6ZP9 - chain A; structure by X-ray diffraction, 1.50 A resolution.

== Chain A ==
Protein: PrimPol AEP domain (PP-N190)
Source organism: Cyanophage S-2L
Sequence (196 residues; each row starts with the number of its first residue; numbers below 1 keep their minus sign (Gly-5 is residue -5)):
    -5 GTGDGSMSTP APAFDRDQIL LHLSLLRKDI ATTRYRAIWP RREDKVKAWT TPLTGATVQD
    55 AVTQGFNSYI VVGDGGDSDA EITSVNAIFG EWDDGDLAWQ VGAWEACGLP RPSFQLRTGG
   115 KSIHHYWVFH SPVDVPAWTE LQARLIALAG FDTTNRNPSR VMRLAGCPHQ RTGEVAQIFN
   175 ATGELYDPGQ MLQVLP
Unresolved in the structure: -5 to 5
Ion coordination: Ca2+ near Leu179 (its only coordinating residue here)
Reported in the primary citation:
  - specificity-determining residues: Tyr63 (by similarity / conservation)
  - catalytic residues: Glu85, Asp87, Asp146 (by similarity / conservation)
  - conformationally variable residues: Asp87

== Summary ==
The paper reports catalytic residues Glu85, Asp87 and Asp146; the specificity determinant Tyr63.
Chain A is PrimPol AEP domain (PP-N190) (Cyanophage S-2L); the structure, Cyanophage S-2L Primase-Polymerase
(PrimPol), AEP domain (PP-N190), was determined by X-ray diffraction together with 6ZPA, 6ZPB and 6ZPC from
the same study.
